Entry 9PD8 (electron microscopy, 4.23 A resolution (low resolution: residue-level contacts below are approximate; hydrogen-bond / salt-bridge calls are withheld)); this record covers chains B and C of the 15 polymer chains in the assembly.

== Chain B (and C) ==
Name: Vesicle-fusing ATPase
From: Cricetulus griseus
Notes: EC 3.6.4.6; chain C of this document is another copy of the same molecule, construct and numbering; everything in this record applies to it too
UniProt: P18708 (NSF_CRIGR); numbering as in UniProt (aligned over 1-744)
Sequence (747 residues; row label = number of the first residue in the row; numbers below 1 keep their minus sign (Gly-2 is residue -2)):
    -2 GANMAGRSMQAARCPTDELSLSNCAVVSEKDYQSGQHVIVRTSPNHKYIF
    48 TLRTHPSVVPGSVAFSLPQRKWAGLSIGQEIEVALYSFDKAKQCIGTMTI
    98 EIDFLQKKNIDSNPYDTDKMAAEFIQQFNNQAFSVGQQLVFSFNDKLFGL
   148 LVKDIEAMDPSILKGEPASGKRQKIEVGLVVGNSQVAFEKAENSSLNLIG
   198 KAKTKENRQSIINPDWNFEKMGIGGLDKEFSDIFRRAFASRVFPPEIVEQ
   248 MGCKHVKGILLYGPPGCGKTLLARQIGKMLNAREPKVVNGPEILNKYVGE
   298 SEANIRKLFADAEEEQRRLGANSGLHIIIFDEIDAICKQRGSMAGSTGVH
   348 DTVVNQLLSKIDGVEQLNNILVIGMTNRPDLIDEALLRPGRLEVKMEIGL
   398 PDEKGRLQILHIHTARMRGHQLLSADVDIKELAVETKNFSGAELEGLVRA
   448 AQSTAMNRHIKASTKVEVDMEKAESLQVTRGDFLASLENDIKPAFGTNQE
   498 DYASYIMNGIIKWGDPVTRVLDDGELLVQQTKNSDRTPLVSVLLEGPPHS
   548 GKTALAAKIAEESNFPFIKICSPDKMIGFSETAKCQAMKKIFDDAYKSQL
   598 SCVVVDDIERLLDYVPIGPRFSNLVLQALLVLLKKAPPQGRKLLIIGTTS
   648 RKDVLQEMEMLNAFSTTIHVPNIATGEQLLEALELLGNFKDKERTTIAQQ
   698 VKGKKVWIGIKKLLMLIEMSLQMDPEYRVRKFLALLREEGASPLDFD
Unresolved in the structure: -2 to -1, 156-168, 202-206, 741-744 (chain C: -2 to -1, 156-168, 202-205, 741-744)
Differences from the reference sequence: expression tag (-2 to 0)
Small-molecule neighbours:
  - ADP (adenosine-5'-diphosphate), molecule 1: Gly219, Ile220, Gly221, Pro262, Gly263, Cys264, Gly265, Lys266, Thr267, Leu268, Met372, Ile406, His410, Gly438, Ala439, Glu442
  - ADP, molecule 2: Asp359, Arg385, Arg388
  - ATP (adenosine-5'-triphosphate): Ile503, Met504, Asn505, Gly506, Ile507, Ile508, Trp510, Pro545, His546, Ser547, Gly548, Lys549, Thr550, Ala551, Asp604, Ile707, Lys708, Leu711
Swiss-Prot annotation at these positions:
  - binding site (ATP): Asn505 to Trp510, Pro545 to Leu552
  - binding site (Mg(2+)): Thr550
  - modified residue: Lys105 (N6-acetyllysine), Ser207 (Phosphoserine), Tyr259 (Phosphotyrosine), Ser569 (Phosphoserine)
What the authors report for this chain:
  - post-translational modification sites: Ser207 (citing earlier work)

== Interface between chain B and chain C ==
Residue-residue contacts - 79 pairs, chain B then chain C:
  Ile209(B) with Val463(C)
  Trp213(B) with Thr461(C); Lys462(C); Val463(C)
  Asn214(B) with Thr461(C)
  Phe215(B) with Thr461(C)
  Glu216(B) with Thr461(C)
  Arg232(B) with Thr451(C); Asn454(C)
  Arg233(B) with Asp487(C)
  Ala236(B) with Met453(C)
  Ser237(B) with Met453(C)
  Val239(B) with Ile457(C); Val465(C)
  Phe240(B) with Met453(C); Ala470(C)
  Glu246(B) with Arg413(C)
  Gln247(B) with Arg413(C); His417(C)
  Met248(B) with Met414(C); Leu419(C); Gln449(C)
  Gly249(B) with Arg413(C)
  Lys251(B) with Glu442(C); Arg446(C)
  Val253(B) with Arg446(C)
  Tyr294(B) with Lys293(C)
  Val295(B) with Asn292(C); Lys293(C); Thr344(C)
  Ser339(B) with Arg375(C)
  Met340(B) with Arg375(C); Leu378(C)
  Thr349(B) with Pro288(C)
  Asn352(B) with Ala332(C)
  Gln353(B) with Asn286(C); Pro288(C)
  Ser356(B) with Asn286(C); Glu329(C)
  Lys357(B) with Asn286(C)
  Gly360(B) with Arg271(C)
  Val361(B) with Arg271(C); Asp328(C)
  Glu362(B) with Asn286(C)
  Gln363(B) with Arg271(C)
  Arg385(B) with Pro262(C); Gly263(C)
  Pro386(B) with Glu440(C); Ile488(C)
  Glu390(B) with Arg446(C)
  Gln526(B) with Gln719(C)
  Gln527(B) with Glu715(C); Met716(C); Gln719(C)
  Ser531(B) with Glu715(C)
  Arg533(B) with Asn685(C); Glu715(C)
  Thr534(B) with Met712(C); Glu715(C)
  Cys582(B) with Gly575(C)
  Lys586(B) with Ile574(C)
  Phe618(B) with Arg617(C)
  Asn620(B) with Asp610(C); Val612(C); Arg617(C)
  Leu623(B) with Val612(C)
  Gln624(B) with Arg607(C); Asp610(C); Tyr611(C)
  Leu627(B) with Arg607(C)
  Val628(B) with Ile574(C)
  Leu629(B) with Ile574(C)
  Lys632(B) with Asp571(C)
  Glu654(B) with Pro613(C); Ile614(C)
  Glu656(B) with Pro613(C)
  Asn659(B) with His546(C)
  Ser662(B) with Lys709(C); Met712(C)
Also at the interface, not in a pair above, chain B (66 interface residues in all): Pro211, Asp212, Phe231, Ile244, Cys250, Gly296, Glu299, Arg303, Asp532, Pro616, Leu621, Met655, Ala660, Phe661
Also at the interface, not in a pair above, chain C (64 interface residues in all): Gly265, Thr267, Val284, Gly287, Glu289, Leu291, Asp331, Val346, Asp377, Ser460, Leu473, Asn505, Pro570, Phe576, Gln583

== Summary ==
The interface between chain B and chain C involves 66 residues on one side and 64 on the other. Ligands of
chain B: ATP and ADP. From UniProt: 14 ATP-binding residues and Mg2+-binding residue Thr550(B) on chain B. The
paper reports a modification site at Ser207(B).
Chain B and chain C are both Vesicle-fusing ATPase (Cricetulus griseus); the structure, 22bin20S complex
(NSF-alphaSNAP-2:2 syntaxin-1a:SNAP-25), hydrolyzing, class 21, was determined by electron microscopy together
with 9OJR, 9OJU, 9OJZ, 9OK3, 9OK5, 9OKC and 17 further entries from the same study.
